Entry 5S60 (X-ray diffraction, 2.30 A resolution); this record covers chains B and F of the 6 polymer chains in the assembly.

Chain B:
Protein: Tubulin beta-2B chain
From: Bos taurus
UniProt: Q6B856 (TBB2B_BOVIN); the author numbering skips numbers that UniProt does not, so the offset changes along the chain: 1-42 = UniProt 1-42; 45-360 = UniProt 43-358; 369-455 = UniProt 359-445
Sequence (445 residues; each row starts with the number of its first residue; note: 10 numbers in that range are skipped by the numbering (no residue carries them; nothing is unmodelled there)):
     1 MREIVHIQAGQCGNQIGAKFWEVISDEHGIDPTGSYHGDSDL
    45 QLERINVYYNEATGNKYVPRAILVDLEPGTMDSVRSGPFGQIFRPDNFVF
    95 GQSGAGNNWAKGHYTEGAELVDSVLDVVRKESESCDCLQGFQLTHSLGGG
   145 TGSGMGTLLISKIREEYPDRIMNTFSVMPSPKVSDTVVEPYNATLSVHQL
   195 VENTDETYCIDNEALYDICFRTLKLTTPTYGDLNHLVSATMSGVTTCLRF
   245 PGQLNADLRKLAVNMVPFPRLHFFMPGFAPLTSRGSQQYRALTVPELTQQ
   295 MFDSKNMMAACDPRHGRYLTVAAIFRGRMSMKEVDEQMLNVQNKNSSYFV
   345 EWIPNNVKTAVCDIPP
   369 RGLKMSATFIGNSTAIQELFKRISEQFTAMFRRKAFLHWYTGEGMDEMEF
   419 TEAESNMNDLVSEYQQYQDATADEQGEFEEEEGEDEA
Not modelled in the structure: 279-280, 439-455
Swiss-Prot annotation at these positions:
  - motif: Met1 to Ile4 (MREI motif)
  - binding site (GTP): Gln11, Glu71, Ser140, Gly144, Thr145, Gly146, Asn206, Asn228
  - binding site (Mg(2+)): Glu71
  - modified residue: Ser40 (Phosphoserine), Thr57 (Phosphothreonine), Lys60 (N6-acetyllysine), Ser174 (Phosphoserine), Thr287 (Phosphothreonine), Thr292 (Phosphothreonine), Arg320 (Omega-N-methylarginine), Glu448 (5-glutamyl polyglutamate)
  - cross-link (Glycyl lysine isopeptide (Lys-Gly)): Lys60 (interchain with G-Cter in ubiquitin), Lys326 (interchain with G-Cter in ubiquitin)
Metal / ion sites: Mg2+: Gln11 (together with GDP); Ca2+ near Glu113 (its only coordinating residue here)
Small-molecule neighbours:
  - GDP (guanosine-5'-diphosphate): Gly10, Gln11, Cys12, Gln15, Ile16, Ala99, Asn101, Ser140, Gly142, Gly143, Gly144, Thr145, Gly146, Ser147, Val171, Pro173, Val177, Asp179, Glu183, Asn206, Leu209, Tyr224, Leu227, Asn228
  - X1G (N-[(2H-1,3-benzodioxol-5-yl)methyl]-3-methylbutanamide): Val177, Tyr210, Pro222, Thr223, Tyr224, Leu227

Chain F:
Protein: Tubulin-Tyrosine Ligase
From: Gallus gallus
UniProt: E1BQ43 (E1BQ43_CHICK); residues 1-378 here = UniProt positions 1-378
Sequence (384 residues; row label = number of the first residue in the row):
     1 MYTFVVRDENSSVYAEVSRLLLATGQWKRLRKDNPRFNLMLGERNRLPFG
    51 RLGHEPGLVQLVNYYRGADKLCRKASLVKLIKTSPELSESCTWFPESYVI
   101 YPTNLKTPVAPAQNGIRHLINNTRTDEREVFLAAYNRRREGREGNVWIAK
   151 SSAGAKGEGILISSEASELLDFIDEQGQVHVIQKYLEKPLLLEPGHRKFD
   201 IRSWVLVDHLYNIYLYREGVLRTSSEPYNSANFQDKTCHLTNHCIQKEYS
   251 KNYGRYEEGNEMFFEEFNQYLMDALNTTLENSILLQIKHIIRSCLMCIEP
   301 AISTKHLHYQSFQLFGFDFMVDEELKVWLIEVNGAPACAQKLYAELCQGI
   351 VDVAISSVFPLADTGQKTSQPTSIFIKLHHHHHH
Not modelled in the structure: 106-124, 156-158, 363-370, 381-384
Sequence notes: expression tag (379-384)
Metal / ion sites: Mg2+: Glu331, Asn333 (together with AMP-PCP)
Small-molecule neighbours: AMP-PCP (ACP; phosphomethylphosphonic acid adenylate ester): Lys74, Pro95, Ile148, Lys150, Ala155, Gln183, Lys184, Tyr185, Leu186, Lys198, Asp200, Arg202, Arg222, His239, Leu240, Thr241, Asn242, Asp318, Met320, Ile330, Glu331, Asn333

Interface between chain B and chain F:
Pairs across the interface (12; chain B residue first):
  Arg311(B) - Arg31(F)
  Leu333(B) - Pro56(F)
  Leu333(B) - Gly57(F)
  Gln336(B) - Arg36(F)  hydrogen bond
  Asn337(B) - Thr3(F)
  Asn337(B) - Arg36(F)
  Asn337(B) - Leu58(F)
  Lys338(B) - Met1(F)
  Ser340(B) - Leu30(F)
  Ser340(B) - Asn34(F)  hydrogen bond
  Glu345(B) - Arg31(F)  salt bridge
  Asn349(B) - Arg36(F)
Interface residues without a listed pair, chain B (9 interface residues in all): Ser341
Interface residues without a listed pair, chain F (11 interface residues in all): Lys28, Glu55

Overview:
9 residues of chain B and 11 residues of chain F are in contact, with 2 hydrogen bonds and 1 salt bridge.
Among the polar pairs are Glu345(B)-Arg31(F), Gln336(B)-Arg36(F) and Ser340(B)-Asn34(F). Ligands of chain B:
GDP and compound X1G. Chain F binds AMP-PCP.
Chain B is Tubulin beta-2B chain (Bos taurus) and chain F is Tubulin-Tyrosine Ligase (Gallus gallus); the
structure, Tubulin-Z27695365-complex, was determined by X-ray diffraction, deposited together with 5S4L, 5S4M,
5S4N, 5S4O, 5S4P, 5S4Q and 52 further entries.
